8VGV - chains B and F of the 12 polymer chains in the assembly; structure by electron microscopy, 3.60 A resolution.

# Chain B (and F)
Molecule: CH848 DE3 SOSIP gp41
Source organism: Human immunodeficiency virus 1
Notes: chain F of this document is another copy of the same molecule, construct and numbering; everything in this record applies to it too
UniProtKB: A0A1W6IPB2 (A0A1W6IPB2_9HIV1); residues 512-664 here correspond to UniProt positions 496-648 (UniProt number = residue number - 16)
Sequence (153 residues; each row starts with the number of its first residue):
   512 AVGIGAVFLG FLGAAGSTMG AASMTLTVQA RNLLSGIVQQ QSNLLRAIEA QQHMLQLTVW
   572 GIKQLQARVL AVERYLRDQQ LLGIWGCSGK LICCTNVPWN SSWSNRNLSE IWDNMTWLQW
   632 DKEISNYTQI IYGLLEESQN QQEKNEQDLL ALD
Unresolved in the structure: 548-568
Sequence notes: conflict Val513 (Ala497 in A0A1W6IPB2), Ile515 (Leu499 in A0A1W6IPB2), Val518 (Leu502 in A0A1W6IPB2), 20 further conflict positions vs the reference (A0A1W6IPB2) not listed
Disulfide bonds: Cys598-Cys604

# Chain B / chain F interface
Pairs across the interface (27):
  Val570(B) - Thr569(F)
  Ile573(B) - Leu576(F)  hydrophobic
  Gln577(B) - Leu576(F)
  Val580(B) - Arg579(F)
  Val583(B) - Val583(F)  hydrophobic
  Glu584(B) - Ser546(F)
  Glu584(B) - Arg579(F)  salt bridge
  Glu584(B) - Val583(F)
  Leu587(B) - Leu545(F)  hydrophobic
  Leu587(B) - Val583(F)  hydrophobic
  Leu587(B) - Leu587(F)  hydrophobic
  Arg588(B) - Leu545(F)
  Arg588(B) - Gly547(F)  hydrogen bond (side chain-backbone)
  Gln591(B) - Ala541(F)
  Gln591(B) - Tyr586(F)  hydrogen bond
  Ile595(B) - Arg542(F)
  Glu647(B) - Thr538(F)  hydrogen bond
  Glu647(B) - Val539(F)  hydrogen bond (side chain-backbone)
  Glu647(B) - Arg542(F)  salt bridge
  Glu648(B) - Ile515(F)
  Asn651(B) - Met535(F)
  Asn651(B) - Thr538(F)  hydrogen bond
  Glu654(B) - Lys601(F)
  Glu654(B) - Leu602(F)
  Lys655(B) - Met535(F)
  Glu657(B) - Lys601(F)  salt bridge
  Gln658(B) - Ile603(F)
Other interface residues (no listed pair), chain B (21 interface residues in all): Leu576, Leu581, Leu592, Leu661
Other interface residues (no listed pair), chain F (21 interface residues in all): Leu537, Val580, Cys605

# In short
The chain B/chain F interface involves 21 residues from each chain, with 5 hydrogen bonds and 3 salt bridges.
Polar contacts include Glu584(B)-Arg579(F), Glu647(B)-Arg542(F) and Glu657(B)-Lys601(F).
Both chains are CH848 DE3 SOSIP gp41 (Human immunodeficiency virus 1). Entry 8VGV (DH270.6 Fab bound to the
HIV-1 CH848 DE3 SOSIP) was determined by electron microscopy, deposited together with 8VGW, 8VH2 and 8VH3.
